PDB entry 1XK4 | X-ray diffraction, 1.80 A resolution | chains A and B of the 4 polymer chains in the assembly

Chain A (and B):
Molecule: Calgranulin A
Organism: Homo sapiens
Notes: chain B of this document is another copy of the same molecule, construct and numbering; everything in this record applies to it too
UniProtKB: P05109 (S10A8_HUMAN); numbering as in UniProt (aligned over 1-93)
Amino-acid sequence (93 residues; row label = number of the first residue in the row):
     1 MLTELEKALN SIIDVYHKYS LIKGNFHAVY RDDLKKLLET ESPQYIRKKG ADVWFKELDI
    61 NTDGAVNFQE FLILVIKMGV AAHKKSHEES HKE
Not modelled in the structure: 88-93 (chain B: 89-93)
Sequence notes: engineered mutation S42 (Cys in P05109)
Bound ions: Ca2+ site 1: S20, K23, N25, A28; Ca2+ site 2: D59, N61, D63, A65, E70
Swiss-Prot annotation at these positions:
  - binding site (Zn(2+)): H17, H27, H83, H87
  - binding site (Ca(2+)): D33, D59, N61, D63, E70

Interface between chain A and chain B:
Residue-residue contacts - 12 pairs, chain A then chain B:
  I60(A) - I73(B)  hydrophobic
  I60(A) - I76(B)
  I60(A) - K77(B)
  N61(A) - I76(B)
  N61(A) - V80(B)
  T62(A) - V80(B)
  I73(A) - I60(B)  hydrophobic
  I76(A) - I60(B)  hydrophobic
  I76(A) - N61(B)
  K77(A) - I60(B)
  V80(A) - N61(B)
  V80(A) - T62(B)

In short:
Chain A and chain B each contribute 7 residues to their interface. S20(A), K23(A), N25(A) and A28(A)
coordinate Ca2+ site 1. Curated annotation (UniProt) lists 4 Zn2+-binding residues and 5 Ca2+-binding residues
on chain A.
Chain A and chain B are both Calgranulin A (Homo sapiens); the structure, Crystal structure of human
calprotectin(S100A8/S100A9), was determined by X-ray diffraction.
